Entry 9IZ1 (electron microscopy, 2.73 A resolution); this record covers chains A and D of the 4 polymer chains in the assembly.

[Chain A (and D)]
Protein: CTP synthase
From: Drosophila melanogaster
Notes: EC 6.3.4.2; chain D of this document is another copy of the same molecule, construct and numbering; everything in this record applies to it too
Reference sequence: Q9VUL1 (PYRG_DROME); residues 1-556 here = UniProt positions 1-556
Amino-acid sequence (556 residues; each row starts with the number of its first residue):
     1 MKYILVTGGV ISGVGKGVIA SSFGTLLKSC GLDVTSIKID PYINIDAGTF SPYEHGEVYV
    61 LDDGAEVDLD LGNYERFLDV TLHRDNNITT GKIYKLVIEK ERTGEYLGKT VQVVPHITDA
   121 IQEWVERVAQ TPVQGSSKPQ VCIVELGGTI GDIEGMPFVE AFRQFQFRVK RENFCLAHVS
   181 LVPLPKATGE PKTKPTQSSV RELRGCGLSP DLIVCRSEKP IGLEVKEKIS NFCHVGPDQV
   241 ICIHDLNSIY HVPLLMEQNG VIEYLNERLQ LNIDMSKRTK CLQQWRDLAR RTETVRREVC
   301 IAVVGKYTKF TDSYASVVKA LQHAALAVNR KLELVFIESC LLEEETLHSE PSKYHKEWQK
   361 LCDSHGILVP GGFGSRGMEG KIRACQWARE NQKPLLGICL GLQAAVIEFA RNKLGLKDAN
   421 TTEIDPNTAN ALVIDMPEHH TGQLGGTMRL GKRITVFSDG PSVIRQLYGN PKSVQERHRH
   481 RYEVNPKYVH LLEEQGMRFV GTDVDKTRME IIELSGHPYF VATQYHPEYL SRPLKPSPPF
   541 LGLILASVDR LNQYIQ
Covalently attached groups: 6-diazenyl-5-oxo-L-norleucine (DON) linked to C399
Metal / ion sites: Mg2+: D70, E145 (together with 2'-deoxyadenosine-5'-diphosphate, 5ZL)
Residues lining bound ligands:
  - 5ZL ([[(2R,3S,4R,5R)-3,4-bis(oxidanyl)-5-(2-oxidanyl-4-phosphonooxy-pyrimidin-1-yl)oxolan-2-yl]methoxy-oxidanyl-phosphoryl] phosphono hydrogen phosphate), molecule 1: S12, K16, K38, D40, P41, Y42, H55, D68, D70, E145, G147, G148, D152, E154
  - 5ZL, molecule 2: P191, K192, T193, K194, Q197, K228, F232
  - 2'-deoxyadenosine-5'-diphosphate (DAT): S12, G13, V14, G15, K16, G17, V18, D70, E145, R216, I243, H244, D245, L246, I249, V252, D312
  - 2'-deoxyguanosine-5'-triphosphate (DGT): G48, T49, F50, S51, P52, K306, Y307, F373, G374, R376, L444, M448, R479, R481
  - 6-diazenyl-5-oxo-L-norleucine (DON): G371, G372, F373, I398, L400, Q403, E423, R479, H480, R481, Y482, H526
Swiss-Prot annotation at these positions:
  - active site (For GATase activity): C399, H526, E528
From the paper describing this entry:
  - binding site for 6-diazenyl-5-oxo-L-norleucine: C399
  - catalytic residues: C399
  - binding site for 2'-deoxyadenosine-5'-diphosphate: S12 to G15, K16 to S29, R216, H244, L246, D312
  - binding site for 5ZL: E154
  - binding site for 2'-deoxyguanosine-5'-triphosphate: F50
  - binding site for 2'-deoxyguanosine-5'-triphosphate: R481 (proposed by the authors, not directly observed)

[Interface between chain A and chain D]
Pairs across the interface - 4 pairs, chain A then chain D:
  F167(A) - H234(D)
  R204(A) - R204(D)
  G205(A) - G205(D)
  H234(A) - F167(D)
Also at the interface, not in a pair above, chain A (6 interface residues in all): R163, Q164
Also at the interface, not in a pair above, chain D (6 interface residues in all): R163, Q164

[Overview]
Chain A and chain D each contribute 6 residues to their interface. Bound to chain A:
2'-deoxyadenosine-5'-diphosphate, 2'-deoxyguanosine-5'-triphosphate and compound 5ZL. Covalently linked
6-diazenyl-5-oxo-L-norleucine: at C399(A). Curated annotation (UniProt) lists 3 active-site residues on chain
A. The paper reports the catalytic residue C399(A); a binding site for 2'-deoxyadenosine-5'-diphosphate at
S12(A), K16(A) and R216(A) among others.
Chain A and chain D are both CTP synthase (Drosophila melanogaster); the structure, dmCTPS tetramer with dATP
dUTP dGTP and DON, was determined by electron microscopy, deposited together with 9IZ2.
